8IYK - chains Z and f of the 42 polymer chains in the assembly; structure by electron microscopy, 2.95 A resolution.

Chain Z:
Molecule: Tip attachment protein J
Organism: Escherichia phage lambda
Reference sequence: P03749 (TIPJ_LAMBD); residues 1-1132 here = UniProt positions 1-1132
Sequence (1132 residues; each row starts with the number of its first residue):
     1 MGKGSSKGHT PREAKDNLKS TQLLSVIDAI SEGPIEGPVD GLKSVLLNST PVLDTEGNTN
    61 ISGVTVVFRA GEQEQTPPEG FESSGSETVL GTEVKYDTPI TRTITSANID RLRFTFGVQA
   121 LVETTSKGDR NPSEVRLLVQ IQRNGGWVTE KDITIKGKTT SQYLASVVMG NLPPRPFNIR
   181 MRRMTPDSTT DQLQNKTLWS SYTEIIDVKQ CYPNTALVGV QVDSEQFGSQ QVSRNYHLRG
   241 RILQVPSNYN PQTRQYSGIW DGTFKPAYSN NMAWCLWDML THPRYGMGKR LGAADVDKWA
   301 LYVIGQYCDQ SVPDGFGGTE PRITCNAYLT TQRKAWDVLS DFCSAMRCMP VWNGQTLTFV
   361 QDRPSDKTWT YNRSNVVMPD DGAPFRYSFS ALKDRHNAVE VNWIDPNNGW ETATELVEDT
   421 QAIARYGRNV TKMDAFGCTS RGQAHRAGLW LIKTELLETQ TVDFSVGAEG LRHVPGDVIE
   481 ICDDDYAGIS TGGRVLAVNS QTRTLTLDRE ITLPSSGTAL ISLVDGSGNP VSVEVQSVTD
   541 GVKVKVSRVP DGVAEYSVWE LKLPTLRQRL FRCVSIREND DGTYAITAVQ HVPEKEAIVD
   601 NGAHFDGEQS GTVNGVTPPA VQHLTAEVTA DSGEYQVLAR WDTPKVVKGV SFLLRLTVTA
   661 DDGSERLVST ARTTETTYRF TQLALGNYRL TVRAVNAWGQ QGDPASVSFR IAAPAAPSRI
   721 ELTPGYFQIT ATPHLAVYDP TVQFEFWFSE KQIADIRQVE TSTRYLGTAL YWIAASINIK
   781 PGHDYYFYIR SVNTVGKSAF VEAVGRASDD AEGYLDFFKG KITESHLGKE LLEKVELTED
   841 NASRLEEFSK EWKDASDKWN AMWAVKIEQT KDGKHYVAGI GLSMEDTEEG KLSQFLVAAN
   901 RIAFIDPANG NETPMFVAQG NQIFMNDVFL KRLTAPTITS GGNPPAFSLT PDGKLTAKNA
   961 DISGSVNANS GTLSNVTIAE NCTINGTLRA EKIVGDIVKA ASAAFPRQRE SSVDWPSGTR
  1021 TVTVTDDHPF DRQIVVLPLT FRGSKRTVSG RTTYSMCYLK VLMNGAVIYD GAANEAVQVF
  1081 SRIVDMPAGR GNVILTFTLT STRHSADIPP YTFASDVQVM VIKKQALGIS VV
Disordered / not traced: 862-1132

Chain f:
Molecule: Tail tip protein L
Organism: Escherichia phage lambda
Reference sequence: P03738 (TIPL_LAMBD); residue numbers follow UniProt; this construct covers 1-232
Sequence (232 residues; numbered 1 to 232; the number before each row is that of its first residue):
     1 MQDIRQETLN ECTRAEQSAS VVLWEIDLTE VGGERYFFCN EQNEKGEPVT WQGRQYQPYP
    61 IQGSGFELNG KGTSTRPTLT VSNLYGMVTG MAEDMQSLVG GTVVRRKVYA RFLDAVNFVN
   121 GNSYADPEQE VISRWRIEQC SELSAVSASF VLSTPTETDG AVFPGRIMLA NTCTWTYRGD
   181 ECGYSGPAVA DEYDQPTSDI TKDKCSKCLS GCKFRNNVGN FGGFLSINKL SQ
Ion coordination: 4Fe-4S cluster Fe: C173, C182, C205, C212
Small-molecule neighbours: 4Fe-4S cluster (SF4): C173, W175, T176, Y177, C182, C205, K207, C208, C212, R215, N217, N220, F221, G222
UniProt features mapped onto this chain:
  - binding site ([4Fe-4S] cluster): C173, C182, C205, C212
  - mutagenesis: C173 (C173S: Complete loss of tail assembly), C182 (C182S: Complete loss of tail assembly), C205 (C205S: Complete loss of tail assembly), C212 (C212S: 96% loss of tail assembly)

Interface between chain Z and chain f:
Pairs across the interface - 90 pairs, chain Z then chain f:
  E32(Z) - R166(f)  salt bridge
  Q73(Z) - D180(f)
  Q73(Z) - E181(f)  hydrogen bond (side chain-backbone)
  K209(Z) - G219(f)
  Q210(Z) - V218(f)
  Q210(Z) - F221(f)  hydrogen bond (side chain-backbone)
  Q210(Z) - G223(f)  hydrogen bond (side chain-backbone)
  Q210(Z) - L225(f)
  C211(Z) - G219(f)  hydrogen bond (side chain-backbone)
  Y212(Z) - F224(f)  hydrophobic
  P213(Z) - W175(f)
  P213(Z) - F221(f)
  N214(Z) - R166(f)
  N214(Z) - W175(f)
  N214(Z) - E181(f)
  T215(Z) - R166(f)
  T215(Z) - F224(f)
  M279(Z) - F163(f)  hydrophobic
  R284(Z) - R166(f)
  R284(Z) - W175(f)
  R284(Z) - E181(f)
  Y285(Z) - F163(f)  hydrophobic
  Y285(Z) - G165(f)  hydrogen bond (backbone-backbone)
  G286(Z) - F163(f)
  M287(Z) - T158(f)
  R290(Z) - T156(f)
  R290(Z) - E157(f)  hydrogen bond (side chain-backbone)
  R290(Z) - D159(f)
  R290(Z) - G160(f)
  R290(Z) - A161(f)
  L291(Z) - T156(f)
  D295(Z) - R134(f)  salt bridge
  D295(Z) - P155(f)
  L329(Z) - F163(f)  hydrophobic
  T331(Z) - F163(f)
  T331(Z) - P164(f)
  Q332(Z) - V162(f)
  Q332(Z) - P164(f)  hydrogen bond (side chain-backbone)
  Q332(Z) - G165(f)
  R333(Z) - V162(f)
  R333(Z) - F163(f)  hydrogen bond (backbone-backbone)
  K334(Z) - A161(f)
  A335(Z) - T158(f)
  A335(Z) - A161(f)  hydrogen bond (backbone-backbone)
  A335(Z) - V162(f)
  W336(Z) - T158(f)
  M349(Z) - G70(f)
  M349(Z) - K71(f)
  P350(Z) - G70(f)
  V351(Z) - N69(f)
  V351(Z) - G70(f)
  W352(Z) - L68(f)
  W352(Z) - R134(f)  hydrogen bond (side chain-backbone)
  W352(Z) - W135(f)
  W352(Z) - T154(f)
  W352(Z) - P155(f)
  N353(Z) - L68(f)
  G354(Z) - S133(f)
  G354(Z) - R134(f)  hydrogen bond (backbone-backbone)
  Q355(Z) - I132(f)
  Q355(Z) - R134(f)  hydrogen bond (backbone-side chain)
  L357(Z) - T156(f)
  T368(Z) - M1(f)
  A468(Z) - C12(f)  hydrogen bond (backbone-side chain)
  L471(Z) - Q2(f)
  L471(Z) - I4(f)  hydrophobic
  L471(Z) - C12(f)  hydrophobic
  R472(Z) - M1(f)
  R472(Z) - Q2(f)  hydrogen bond (backbone-backbone)
  R472(Z) - I4(f)
  R472(Z) - L9(f)
  V474(Z) - M1(f)
  V474(Z) - Q2(f)
  P475(Z) - L68(f)
  D477(Z) - M1(f)  hydrogen bond (side chain-backbone)
  S527(Z) - Q6(f)
  S527(Z) - N10(f)  hydrogen bond (backbone-side chain)
  G528(Z) - Q6(f)
  G528(Z) - N10(f)
  V574(Z) - N69(f)
  V574(Z) - G70(f)
  S575(Z) - L68(f)
  S575(Z) - N69(f)
  I576(Z) - E67(f)
  I576(Z) - L68(f)  hydrogen bond (backbone-backbone)
  R577(Z) - E67(f)
  E578(Z) - F66(f)  hydrogen bond (backbone-backbone)
  E578(Z) - R105(f)  salt bridge
  E578(Z) - K107(f)  salt bridge
  Y584(Z) - K107(f)  hydrogen bond
Interface residues without a listed pair, chain Z (51 interface residues in all): A29, V338, E469, H473
Interface residues without a listed pair, chain f (49 interface residues in all): T8, T13, Q17, G72, Y109, V131, M168, N220

Summary:
The interface between chain Z and chain f involves 51 residues on one side and 49 on the other; the contacts
include 19 hydrogen bonds and 4 salt bridges. Polar contacts include E32(Z)-R166(f), D295(Z)-R134(f) and
E578(Z)-R105(f). Chain f binds 4Fe-4S cluster.
Chain Z is Tip attachment protein J and chain f is Tail tip protein L, both from Escherichia phage lambda; the
structure, Tail tip conformation 1 of phage lambda tail, was determined by electron microscopy together with
8IYD, 8IYL, 8JVM and 8KGE from the same study.
